PDB entry 3RJ5 | X-ray diffraction, 1.45 A resolution | chains A and B

Chain A (and B):
Molecule: Alcohol dehydrogenase
Source organism: Scaptodrosophila lebanonensis
Notes: EC 1.1.1.1; chain B of this document is another copy of the same molecule, construct and numbering; everything in this record applies to it too
UniProtKB: P10807 (ADH_DROLE); residues 1-254 here = UniProt positions 1-254
Amino-acid sequence (254 residues; numbered 1 to 254; the number before each row is that of its first residue):
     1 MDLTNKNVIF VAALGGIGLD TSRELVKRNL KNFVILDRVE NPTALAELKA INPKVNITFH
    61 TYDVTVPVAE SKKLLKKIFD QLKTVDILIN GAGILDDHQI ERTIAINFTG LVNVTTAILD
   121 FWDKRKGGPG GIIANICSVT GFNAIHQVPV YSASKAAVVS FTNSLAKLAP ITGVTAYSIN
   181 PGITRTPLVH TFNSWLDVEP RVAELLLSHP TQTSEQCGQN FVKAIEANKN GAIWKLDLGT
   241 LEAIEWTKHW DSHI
Sequence notes: engineered mutation Val114 (Thr in P10807)
Ligand contacts: NAD (nicotinamide-adenine-dinucleotide): Ala12, Ala13, Leu14, Gly15, Gly16, Ile17, Gly18, Asp37, Arg38, Tyr62, Asp63, Val64, Thr65, Gly91, Ala92, Gly93, Ile94, Ile106, Ile136, Cys137, Ser138, Tyr151, Lys155, Pro181, Gly182, Ile183, Thr184, Thr186, Pro187, Leu188, Val189
Curated features (UniProtKB/Swiss-Prot):
  - active site: Tyr151 (Proton acceptor)
  - binding site (substrate): Ser138
  - modified residue: Met1 (N-acetylmethionine)

How chain A and chain B interact:
Contacting residue pairs - 108 pairs, chain A then chain B:
  Ile100(A) - Val112(B)  hydrophobic
  Ile100(A) - Asn113(B)
  Ile100(A) - Thr116(B)
  Glu101(A) - Asn113(B)  hydrogen bond
  Ile104(A) - Ile104(B)  hydrophobic
  Ile104(A) - Phe108(B)  hydrophobic
  Ile104(A) - Thr109(B)
  Phe108(A) - Ile104(B)  hydrophobic
  Phe108(A) - Phe108(B)  hydrophobic
  Phe108(A) - Ala153(B)  hydrophobic
  Phe108(A) - Ser154(B)
  Thr109(A) - Ile104(B)
  Val112(A) - Ile100(B)  hydrophobic
  Val112(A) - Val150(B)  hydrophobic
  Asn113(A) - Ile100(B)
  Asn113(A) - Glu101(B)  hydrogen bond
  Thr116(A) - Ile100(B)
  Thr116(A) - Trp195(B)  hydrogen bond
  Leu119(A) - Trp195(B)  hydrophobic
  Leu119(A) - Leu196(B)  hydrophobic
  Arg125(A) - Leu196(B)  hydrogen bond (side chain-backbone)
  Arg125(A) - Asp197(B)  hydrogen bond (side chain-backbone)
  Arg125(A) - Val198(B)
  Val139(A) - Trp250(B)
  Phe142(A) - Trp246(B)  hydrogen bond (backbone-side chain)
  Phe142(A) - His249(B)
  Asn143(A) - Trp246(B)
  Asn143(A) - Thr247(B)  hydrogen bond (side chain-backbone)
  Asn143(A) - Lys248(B)
  Asn143(A) - His249(B)  hydrogen bond (side chain-backbone)
  Asn143(A) - Trp250(B)  hydrogen bond (side chain-backbone)
  Ala144(A) - Ser164(B)
  Ile145(A) - Trp250(B)  hydrophobic
  Ile145(A) - Ser252(B)
  His146(A) - Ser164(B)
  His146(A) - Lys167(B)
  His146(A) - Leu168(B)
  His146(A) - Ile254(B)
  Gln147(A) - Ile254(B)  hydrogen bond (side chain-backbone)
  Pro149(A) - Phe161(B)  hydrophobic
  Pro149(A) - Ser164(B)
  Val150(A) - Val112(B)  hydrophobic
  Ser152(A) - Ser160(B)
  Ala153(A) - Phe108(B)  hydrophobic
  Ala153(A) - Ala157(B)
  Ala153(A) - Ser160(B)
  Ala153(A) - Phe161(B)  hydrophobic
  Ser154(A) - Phe108(B)
  Ala156(A) - Ala156(B)
  Ala156(A) - Ser160(B)
  Ala157(A) - Ala153(B)
  Ala157(A) - Ala157(B)  hydrophobic
  Ser160(A) - Ser152(B)
  Ser160(A) - Ala153(B)
  Ser160(A) - Ala156(B)
  Phe161(A) - Pro149(B)  hydrophobic
  Phe161(A) - Ala153(B)  hydrophobic
  Ser164(A) - Ala144(B)
  Ser164(A) - His146(B)
  Ser164(A) - Pro149(B)
  Leu165(A) - Trp195(B)  hydrophobic
  Lys167(A) - His146(B)
  Leu168(A) - His146(B)
  Leu168(A) - Trp195(B)  hydrophobic
  Leu168(A) - Val198(B)  hydrophobic
  Ile171(A) - Val198(B)
  Ile183(A) - Trp250(B)  hydrophobic
  Trp195(A) - Thr116(B)  hydrogen bond
  Trp195(A) - Leu119(B)  hydrophobic
  Trp195(A) - Leu165(B)  hydrophobic
  Trp195(A) - Leu168(B)  hydrophobic
  Leu196(A) - Thr116(B)
  Leu196(A) - Leu119(B)  hydrophobic
  Leu196(A) - Arg125(B)  hydrogen bond (backbone-side chain)
  Asp197(A) - Arg125(B)  hydrogen bond (backbone-side chain)
  Val198(A) - Arg125(B)
  Val198(A) - Leu168(B)  hydrophobic
  Val198(A) - Ile171(B)
  Val202(A) - Ile254(B)  hydrophobic
  Leu205(A) - Ile254(B)
  Leu206(A) - Ile254(B)
  His209(A) - Ser252(B)
  His209(A) - His253(B)  hydrogen bond (side chain-backbone)
  His209(A) - Ile254(B)
  Asp237(A) - Trp250(B)
  Ile244(A) - His249(B)
  Glu245(A) - His249(B)
  Trp246(A) - Phe142(B)  hydrogen bond (side chain-backbone)
  Trp246(A) - Asn143(B)
  Thr247(A) - Asn143(B)  hydrogen bond (backbone-side chain)
  Thr247(A) - Thr247(B)  hydrogen bond
  Lys248(A) - Asn143(B)
  His249(A) - Phe142(B)
  His249(A) - Asn143(B)  hydrogen bond (backbone-side chain)
  His249(A) - Ile244(B)
  His249(A) - Glu245(B)
  Trp250(A) - Val139(B)
  Trp250(A) - Asn143(B)  hydrogen bond (backbone-side chain)
  Trp250(A) - Ile145(B)  hydrophobic
  Trp250(A) - Asp237(B)
  Ser252(A) - Ile145(B)
  Ser252(A) - Leu206(B)
  His253(A) - His209(B)  hydrogen bond (backbone-side chain)
  Ile254(A) - His146(B)
  Ile254(A) - Gln147(B)  hydrogen bond (backbone-side chain)
  Ile254(A) - Val202(B)  hydrophobic
  Ile254(A) - Leu205(B)  hydrophobic
  Ile254(A) - His209(B)
Interface residues without a listed pair, chain A (55 interface residues in all): Thr115, Thr140, Thr172, Lys235
Interface residues without a listed pair, chain B (55 interface residues in all): Thr115, Thr140, Thr172, Ile183, Lys235

Summary:
The chain A/chain B interface involves 55 residues from each chain, with 21 hydrogen bonds. Polar contacts
include Glu101(A)-Asn113(B), Thr116(A)-Trp195(B) and Arg125(A)-Leu196(B). Chain A binds NAD. UniProt lists
active-site residue Tyr151(A) and substrate-binding residue Ser138(A) on chain A.
Both chains are Alcohol dehydrogenase (Scaptodrosophila lebanonensis). Entry 3RJ5 (Structure of alcohol
dehydrogenase from Drosophila lebanonesis T114V mutant complexed with NAD+) was determined by X-ray
diffraction, deposited together with 3RJ9.
